Entry 4RYZ (X-ray diffraction, 2.50 A resolution); this record covers chains A and B.

Chain A (and B):
Name: Retinoid isomerohydrolase
Organism: Bos taurus
Notes: EC 3.1.1.64; chain B of this document is another copy of the same molecule, construct and numbering; everything in this record applies to it too
UniProtKB: Q28175 (RPE65_BOVIN); residues 1-533 here = UniProt positions 1-533
Chain sequence (533 residues; row label = number of the first residue in the row):
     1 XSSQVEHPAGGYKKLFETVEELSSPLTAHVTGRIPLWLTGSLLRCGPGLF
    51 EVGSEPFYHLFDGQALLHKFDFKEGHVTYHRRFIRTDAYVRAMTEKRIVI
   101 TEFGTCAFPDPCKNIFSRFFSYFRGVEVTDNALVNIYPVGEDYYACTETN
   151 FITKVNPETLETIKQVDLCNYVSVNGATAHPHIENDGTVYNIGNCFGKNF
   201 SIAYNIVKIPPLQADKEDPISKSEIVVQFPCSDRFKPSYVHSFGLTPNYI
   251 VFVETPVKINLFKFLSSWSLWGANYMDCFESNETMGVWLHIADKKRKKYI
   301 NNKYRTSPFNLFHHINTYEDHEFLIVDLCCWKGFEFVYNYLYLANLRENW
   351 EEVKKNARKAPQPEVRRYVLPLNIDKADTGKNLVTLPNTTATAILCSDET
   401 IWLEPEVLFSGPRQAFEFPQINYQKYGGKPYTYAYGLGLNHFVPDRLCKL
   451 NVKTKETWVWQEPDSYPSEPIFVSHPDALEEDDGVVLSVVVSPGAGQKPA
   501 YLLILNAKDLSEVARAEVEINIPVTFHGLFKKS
Not modelled in the structure: 110-126, 197-201
Modified / non-standard residues: ACE (acetyl group) at position 1
Construct notes: acetylation (1); conflict Leu341 (Ser in Q28175)
Bound ions: Fe2+: His180, His241, His313, His527 (together with palmitic acid)
Residues lining bound ligands: S-emixustat (A5V; (1S)-3-amino-1-[3-(cyclohexylmethoxy)phenyl]propan-1-ol): Phe61, Phe103, Thr129, Leu133, Val134, Thr147, Glu148, Thr149, Asn175, Gly176, Asn194, Phe196, Tyr239, His241, Ile259, Tyr275, Tyr338
Swiss-Prot annotation at these positions:
  - binding site (Fe cation): His180, His241, His313, His527
  - modified residue: Ser2 (N-acetylserine), Thr101 (Phosphothreonine), Thr105 (Phosphothreonine), Lys113 (N6-acetyllysine), Ser117 (Phosphoserine)
  - lipidation (S-palmitoyl cysteine): Cys112, Cys231, Cys329, Cys330
Reported in the primary citation:
  - binding site for S-emixustat: Thr147, Glu148, Phe196, Ile259, Phe264
  - conformationally variable residues: Phe196, Phe264

Interface between chain A and chain B:
Pairs across the interface - 72 pairs, chain A then chain B:
  Glu283(A) - Cys396(B)
  Glu283(A) - Ser397(B)  hydrogen bond (side chain-backbone)
  Ser307(A) - Trp402(B)
  Ser307(A) - Glu404(B)  hydrogen bond
  Pro308(A) - Trp402(B)
  Lys332(A) - Thr390(B)  hydrogen bond (side chain-backbone)
  Lys332(A) - Glu404(B)
  Lys332(A) - Pro405(B)  hydrogen bond (side chain-backbone)
  Gly333(A) - Ile394(B)
  Phe334(A) - Gly380(B)
  Phe334(A) - Ile394(B)  hydrophobic
  Phe334(A) - Cys396(B)  hydrophobic
  Glu335(A) - Gly380(B)
  Glu335(A) - Lys381(B)
  Arg358(A) - Asn382(B)
  Arg358(A) - Val384(B)
  Arg358(A) - Thr385(B)
  Lys359(A) - Asp378(B)  salt bridge
  Lys359(A) - Asn382(B)  hydrogen bond (backbone-backbone)
  Lys359(A) - Thr385(B)
  Ala360(A) - Asn382(B)  hydrogen bond (backbone-side chain)
  Gln362(A) - Thr389(B)  hydrogen bond (side chain-backbone)
  Gln362(A) - Thr390(B)
  Gln362(A) - Thr392(B)
  Arg366(A) - Glu404(B)  salt bridge
  Asp378(A) - Lys359(B)  salt bridge
  Gly380(A) - Phe334(B)
  Gly380(A) - Glu335(B)
  Lys381(A) - Glu335(B)
  Asn382(A) - Arg358(B)
  Asn382(A) - Lys359(B)  hydrogen bond (backbone-backbone)
  Asn382(A) - Ala360(B)  hydrogen bond (side chain-backbone)
  Val384(A) - Arg358(B)
  Val384(A) - Arg413(B)  hydrogen bond (backbone-side chain)
  Thr385(A) - Arg358(B)
  Thr385(A) - Lys359(B)
  Thr385(A) - Arg413(B)
  Leu386(A) - Arg413(B)  hydrogen bond (backbone-side chain)
  Pro387(A) - Pro412(B)
  Pro387(A) - Arg413(B)
  Thr389(A) - Gln362(B)  hydrogen bond (backbone-side chain)
  Thr389(A) - Pro412(B)
  Thr389(A) - Arg413(B)
  Thr390(A) - Lys332(B)  hydrogen bond (backbone-side chain)
  Thr390(A) - Gln362(B)
  Thr390(A) - Ser410(B)  hydrogen bond
  Thr390(A) - Gly411(B)
  Thr390(A) - Pro412(B)
  Thr392(A) - Lys332(B)
  Thr392(A) - Gln362(B)
  Ile394(A) - Gly333(B)
  Ile394(A) - Phe334(B)  hydrophobic
  Cys396(A) - Glu283(B)
  Cys396(A) - Phe334(B)  hydrophobic
  Ser397(A) - Glu283(B)  hydrogen bond
  Trp402(A) - Ser307(B)
  Trp402(A) - Pro308(B)
  Glu404(A) - Ser307(B)  hydrogen bond
  Glu404(A) - Lys332(B)
  Glu404(A) - Arg366(B)  salt bridge
  Pro405(A) - Lys332(B)  hydrogen bond (backbone-side chain)
  Val407(A) - Val407(B)  hydrophobic
  Ser410(A) - Thr390(B)  hydrogen bond
  Gly411(A) - Thr390(B)
  Pro412(A) - Pro387(B)
  Pro412(A) - Thr389(B)
  Pro412(A) - Thr390(B)
  Arg413(A) - Val384(B)  hydrogen bond (side chain-backbone)
  Arg413(A) - Thr385(B)
  Arg413(A) - Leu386(B)  hydrogen bond (side chain-backbone)
  Arg413(A) - Pro387(B)
  Arg413(A) - Thr389(B)
Interface residues without a listed pair, chain A (39 interface residues in all): Tyr340, Glu364, Thr379, Asn388, Ala391
Interface residues without a listed pair, chain B (39 interface residues in all): Tyr340, Glu364, Thr379, Asn388, Ala391

Summary:
The chain A/chain B interface involves 39 residues from each chain; the contacts include 20 hydrogen bonds and
4 salt bridges. Polar pairs include Lys359(A)-Asp378(B), Arg366(A)-Glu404(B) and Glu283(A)-Ser397(B). Chain A
binds S-emixustat. The paper reports a binding site for S-emixustat at Thr147(A), Glu148(A) and Phe196(A)
among others; conformational variability at Phe196(A) and Phe264(A).
Chain A and chain B are both Retinoid isomerohydrolase (Bos taurus); the structure, Crystal structure of RPE65
in complex with S-emixustat and palmitate, was determined by X-ray diffraction together with 4RYX, 4RYY and
4ZHK from the same study.
